3MBD - chain A; structure by X-ray diffraction, 2.00 A resolution.

[Chain A]
Molecule: Fructose-bisphosphate aldolase
From: Encephalitozoon cuniculi
Notes: EC 4.1.2.13
UniProt: Q8SSM8 (ALF_ENCCU); numbering as in UniProt (aligned over 1-338)
Amino-acid sequence (342 residues; row label = number of the first residue in the row; numbers below 1 keep their minus sign (Gly-3 is residue -3)):
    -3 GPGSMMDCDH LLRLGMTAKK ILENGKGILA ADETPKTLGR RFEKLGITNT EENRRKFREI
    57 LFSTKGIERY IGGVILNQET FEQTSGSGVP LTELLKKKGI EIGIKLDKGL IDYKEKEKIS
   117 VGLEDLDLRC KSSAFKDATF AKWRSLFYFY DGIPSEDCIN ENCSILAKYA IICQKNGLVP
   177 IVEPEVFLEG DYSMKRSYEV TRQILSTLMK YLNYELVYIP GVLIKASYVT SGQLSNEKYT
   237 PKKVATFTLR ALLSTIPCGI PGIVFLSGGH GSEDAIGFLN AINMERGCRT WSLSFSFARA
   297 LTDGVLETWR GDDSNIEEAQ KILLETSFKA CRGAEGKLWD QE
Not modelled in the structure: -3 to 1, 338
Sequence notes: expression tag (-3 to 0)
Swiss-Prot annotation at these positions:
  - active site: Glu179 (Proton acceptor), Lys221 (Schiff-base intermediate with dihydroxyacetone-P)
  - binding site (substrate): Arg50, Lys138

[In short]
UniProt lists active-site residues Glu179 and Lys221 and substrate-binding residues Arg50 and Lys138.
Chain A is Fructose-bisphosphate aldolase (Encephalitozoon cuniculi); the structure, Crystal structure of
fructose bisphosphate aldolase from Encephalitozoon cuniculi, bound to phosphate, was determined by X-ray
diffraction (same publication as 3MBF).
